2JBR - chains A and D of the 4 polymer chains in the assembly; structure by X-ray diffraction, 2.30 A resolution.

# Chain A (and D)
Molecule: P-hydroxyphenylacetate hydroxylase C2 oxygenase component
From: Acinetobacter baumannii
Notes: chain D of this document is another copy of the same molecule, construct and numbering; everything in this record applies to it too
UniProtKB: Q6Q272 (Q6Q272_ACIBA); numbering as in UniProt (aligned over 1-422)
Amino-acid sequence (422 residues; numbered 1 to 422; the number before each row is that of its first residue):
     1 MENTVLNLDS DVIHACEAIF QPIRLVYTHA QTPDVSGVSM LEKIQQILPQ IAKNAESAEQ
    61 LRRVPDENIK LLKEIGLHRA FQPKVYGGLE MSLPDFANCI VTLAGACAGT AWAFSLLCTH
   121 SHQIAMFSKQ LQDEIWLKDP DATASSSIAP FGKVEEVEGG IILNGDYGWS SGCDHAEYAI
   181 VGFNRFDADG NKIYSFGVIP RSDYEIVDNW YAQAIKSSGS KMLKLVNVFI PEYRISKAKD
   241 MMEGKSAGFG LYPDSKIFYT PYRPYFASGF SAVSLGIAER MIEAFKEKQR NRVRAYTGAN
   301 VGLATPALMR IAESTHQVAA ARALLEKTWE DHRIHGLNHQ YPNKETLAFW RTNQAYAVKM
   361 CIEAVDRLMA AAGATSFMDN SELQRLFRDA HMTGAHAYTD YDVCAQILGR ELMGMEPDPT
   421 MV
Not modelled in the structure: 1-23
UniProt features mapped onto this chain:
  - binding site (FMN): W112, S146 to I148, W169 to S171, R292, Y296, A374, T375, H396, A397
  - binding site (substrate): H120, S146, R263 to F266, Y296
  - mutagenesis: H120 (H120D/N: Loss of hydroxylation activity. 7 to 10-fold higher rate constant for hydrogen peroxide elimination; H120K: 170-fold higher rate constant for hydrogen peroxide elimination), S146 (S146A: Decrease in rate constant for hydroxylation by 6-fold; S146C: Decrease in rate constant for hydroxylation by 45-fold and decreased enzymatic efficiency at pH greater than 9), S171 (S171A: Failure to form reaction intermediate; when associated with V-396. Decrease in rate constant for the formation of intermediate by 11-fold ...), H396 (H396A: Decrease in rate constant for the formation of the reaction intermediate by 100-fold. Denatured above pH 10; H396K: Reduced binding with flavin. Lower rate constant. Denatured above pH 10 ...)
From the paper describing this entry:
  - catalytic residues: H396 (proposed by the authors, not directly observed)

# Chain A / chain D interface
Pairs across the interface - 80 pairs, chain A then chain D:
  I148(A) - Y296(D)  hydrophobic
  P150(A) - A295(D)
  F151(A) - A295(D)  hydrophobic
  W169(A) - A374(D)  hydrophobic
  W169(A) - T375(D)
  W169(A) - M378(D)
  K192(A) - T297(D)  hydrogen bond (side chain-backbone)
  W210(A) - M378(D)  hydrophobic
  Y211(A) - M378(D)
  Y211(A) - D379(D)  hydrogen bond (backbone-backbone)
  A212(A) - F377(D)
  A212(A) - M378(D)  hydrophobic
  A212(A) - D379(D)
  Q213(A) - F377(D)  hydrogen bond (backbone-backbone)
  Q213(A) - D379(D)  hydrogen bond
  Q213(A) - Q384(D)
  Q213(A) - R388(D)  hydrogen bond
  R263(A) - Y296(D)
  R294(A) - V403(D)
  R294(A) - T420(D)  hydrogen bond (side chain-backbone)
  R294(A) - M421(D)
  A295(A) - A149(D)
  A295(A) - P150(D)
  A295(A) - F151(D)  hydrophobic
  Y296(A) - I148(D)  hydrophobic
  Y296(A) - R263(D)
  Y296(A) - H396(D)
  Y296(A) - A397(D)
  Y296(A) - Y398(D)
  Y296(A) - V422(D)  hydrophobic
  T297(A) - K192(D)  hydrogen bond (backbone-side chain)
  T297(A) - P419(D)
  T297(A) - T420(D)  hydrogen bond (side chain-backbone)
  T297(A) - M421(D)
  A299(A) - T420(D)
  V301(A) - T420(D)
  P306(A) - D402(D)
  P306(A) - Q406(D)
  R310(A) - D402(D)  salt bridge
  G373(A) - A395(D)
  A374(A) - W169(D)  hydrophobic
  A374(A) - M392(D)  hydrophobic
  A374(A) - A395(D)  hydrogen bond (backbone-backbone)
  T375(A) - W169(D)
  F377(A) - A212(D)
  F377(A) - Q213(D)  hydrogen bond (backbone-backbone)
  F377(A) - H391(D)
  F377(A) - M392(D)  hydrophobic
  F377(A) - A395(D)  hydrophobic
  M378(A) - W169(D)
  M378(A) - W210(D)  hydrophobic
  M378(A) - Y211(D)
  M378(A) - A212(D)  hydrophobic
  D379(A) - Y211(D)  hydrogen bond (backbone-backbone)
  D379(A) - A212(D)
  D379(A) - Q213(D)  hydrogen bond
  Q384(A) - Q213(D)
  F387(A) - F387(D)  hydrophobic
  F387(A) - H391(D)
  R388(A) - Q213(D)  hydrogen bond
  H391(A) - F377(D)
  H391(A) - F387(D)
  M392(A) - A374(D)  hydrophobic
  M392(A) - F377(D)  hydrophobic
  A395(A) - G373(D)
  A395(A) - A374(D)  hydrogen bond (backbone-backbone)
  A395(A) - F377(D)  hydrophobic
  H396(A) - Y296(D)
  A397(A) - Y296(D)
  D402(A) - P306(D)
  D402(A) - R310(D)  salt bridge
  V403(A) - R294(D)
  Q406(A) - P306(D)
  P419(A) - T297(D)
  T420(A) - R294(D)  hydrogen bond (backbone-side chain)
  T420(A) - T297(D)  hydrogen bond (backbone-side chain)
  T420(A) - V301(D)
  M421(A) - R294(D)
  M421(A) - T297(D)
  V422(A) - Y296(D)  hydrophobic
Interface residues without a listed pair, chain A (46 interface residues in all): A149, A214, D366, A370, A371, G394, Y398
Interface residues without a listed pair, chain D (46 interface residues in all): A214, A299, D366, A370, A371, G394

# Overview
Chain A and chain D each contribute 46 residues to their interface; the contacts include 16 hydrogen bonds and
2 salt bridges. Among the polar pairs are R310(A)-D402(D), K192(A)-T297(D) and Q213(A)-D379(D). Curated
annotation (UniProt) lists 13 FMN-binding residues, 7 substrate-binding residues and 4 mutagenesis sites on
chain A. The paper reports the catalytic residue H396(A).
Chain A and chain D are both P-hydroxyphenylacetate hydroxylase C2 oxygenase component (Acinetobacter
baumannii); the structure, Structure of the monooxygenase component of p-hydroxyphenylacetate hydroxylase from
Acinetobacter baumanni, was determined by X-ray diffraction, deposited together with 2JBT.
